Entry 8VG2 (electron microscopy, 3.04 A resolution); this record covers chains E and I of the 12 polymer chains in the assembly.

Chain E:
Protein: Histone H3.1
Source organism: Homo sapiens
UniProt: P68431 (H31_HUMAN); residues 0-135 here correspond to UniProt positions 1-136 (UniProt number = residue number + 1)
Amino-acid sequence (136 residues; row label = number of the first residue in the row; numbering starts at 0):
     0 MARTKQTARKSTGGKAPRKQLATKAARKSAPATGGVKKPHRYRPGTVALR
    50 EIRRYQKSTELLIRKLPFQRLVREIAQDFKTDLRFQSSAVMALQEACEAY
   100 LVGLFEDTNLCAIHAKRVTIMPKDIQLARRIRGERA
Not modelled in the structure: 0-36, 134-135
Curated features (UniProtKB/Swiss-Prot):
  - modified residue: Arg2 (Asymmetric dimethylarginine), Thr3 (Phosphothreonine), Lys4 (Allysine), Gln5 (5-glutamyl dopamine), Thr6 (Phosphothreonine), Arg8 (Citrulline), Lys9 (N6,N6,N6-trimethyllysine), Ser10 (ADP-ribosylserine), Thr11 (Phosphothreonine), Lys14 (N6-(2-hydroxyisobutyryl)lysine), Arg17 (Asymmetric dimethylarginine), Lys18 (N6-(2-hydroxyisobutyryl)lysine), Lys23 (N6-(2-hydroxyisobutyryl)lysine), Arg26 (Citrulline), Lys27 (N6,N6,N6-trimethyllysine), Ser28 (ADP-ribosylserine), Lys36 (N6,N6,N6-trimethyllysine), Lys37 (N6-methyllysine), Tyr41 (Phosphotyrosine), Lys56 (N6,N6,N6-trimethyllysine) and 8 more in UniProt
  - lipidation: Lys18 (N6-decanoyllysine)

Chain I:
Molecule: 211-nt DNA strand
Sequence (211 nucleotides; row label = number of the first residue in the row):
     1 ATCCGAGATGGTACTTTGTGTCTCCTGCTCTGTCAGCAGGGCACTGTACT
    51 TGCTGATACCAGGGAATCAATTGGTCGTAGACAGCTCTAGCACCGCTTAA
   101 ACGCACGTACGCGCTGTCCCCCGCGTTTTAACCGCCAAGGGGATTACTCC
   151 CTAGTCTCCAGGCACGTGTCAGATATATACATCAGGCCAACTTGTCTACG
   201 TTTAGTATGAT
Not modelled in the structure: 1-15

How chain E and chain I interact:
Contacting residue pairs (23; chain E residue first):
  Lys37(E) - DG186(I)  salt bridge to the phosphate
  Tyr41(E) - DC183(I)  phosphate contact
  Tyr41(E) - DA184(I)  phosphate contact
  Arg42(E) - DA109(I)  salt bridge to the phosphate
  Arg42(E) - DA184(I)  salt bridge to the phosphate
  Thr45(E) - DC183(I)  phosphate contact
  Thr45(E) - DA184(I)  hydrogen bond to the phosphate
  Arg63(E) - DA100(I)  sugar contact
  Arg63(E) - DA101(I)  phosphate contact
  Arg72(E) - DC91(I)  salt bridge to the phosphate
  Arg83(E) - DG90(I)  phosphate contact
  Arg83(E) - DC91(I)  phosphate contact
  Phe84(E) - DG90(I)  sugar contact
  Phe84(E) - DC91(I)  hydrogen bond to the phosphate
  Gln85(E) - DG90(I)  phosphate contact
  Ser86(E) - DG90(I)  hydrogen bond to the phosphate
  Arg116(E) - DG111(I)  phosphate contact
  Arg116(E) - DC112(I)  salt bridge to the phosphate
  Val117(E) - DG111(I)  hydrogen bond to the phosphate
  Thr118(E) - DC110(I)  phosphate contact
  Thr118(E) - DG111(I)  hydrogen bond to the phosphate
  Met120(E) - DG111(I)  phosphate contact
  Met120(E) - DC112(I)  phosphate contact
Interface residues without a listed pair, chain E (20 interface residues in all): His39, Arg40, Pro43, Leu82, Lys115, Lys122
Interface residues without a listed pair, chain I (12 interface residues in all): DG185

In short:
20 residues of chain E and 12 residues of chain I are in contact; the contacts include 5 hydrogen bonds and 5
salt bridges. Among the polar pairs are Thr45(E)-DA184(I), Phe84(E)-DC91(I) and Ser86(E)-DG90(I).
Chain E is Histone H3.1 (Homo sapiens) and chain I is a 211-nt DNA strand; the structure, Cryo-EM structure of
FoxA1 and GATA4 in complex with H14 chromatosome, was determined by electron microscopy.
